9EV5 - chains B and D of the 4 polymer chains in the assembly; structure by X-ray diffraction, 1.86 A resolution.

# Chain B (and D)
Protein: Thiamine pyrophosphate-requiring enzymes [acetolactate synthase, pyruvate dehydrogenase (Cytochrome), glyoxylate carboligase, phosphonopyruvate decarboxylase]
Organism: Corynebacterium glutamicum
Notes: EC 1.2.5.1; chain D of this document is another copy of the same molecule, construct and numbering; everything in this record applies to it too
UniProt: Q8NMG5 (Q8NMG5_CORGL); numbering as in UniProt (aligned over 1-579)
Chain sequence (581 residues; numbered -1 to 579; the number before each row is that of its first residue; numbers below 1 keep their minus sign (Gly-1 is residue -1)):
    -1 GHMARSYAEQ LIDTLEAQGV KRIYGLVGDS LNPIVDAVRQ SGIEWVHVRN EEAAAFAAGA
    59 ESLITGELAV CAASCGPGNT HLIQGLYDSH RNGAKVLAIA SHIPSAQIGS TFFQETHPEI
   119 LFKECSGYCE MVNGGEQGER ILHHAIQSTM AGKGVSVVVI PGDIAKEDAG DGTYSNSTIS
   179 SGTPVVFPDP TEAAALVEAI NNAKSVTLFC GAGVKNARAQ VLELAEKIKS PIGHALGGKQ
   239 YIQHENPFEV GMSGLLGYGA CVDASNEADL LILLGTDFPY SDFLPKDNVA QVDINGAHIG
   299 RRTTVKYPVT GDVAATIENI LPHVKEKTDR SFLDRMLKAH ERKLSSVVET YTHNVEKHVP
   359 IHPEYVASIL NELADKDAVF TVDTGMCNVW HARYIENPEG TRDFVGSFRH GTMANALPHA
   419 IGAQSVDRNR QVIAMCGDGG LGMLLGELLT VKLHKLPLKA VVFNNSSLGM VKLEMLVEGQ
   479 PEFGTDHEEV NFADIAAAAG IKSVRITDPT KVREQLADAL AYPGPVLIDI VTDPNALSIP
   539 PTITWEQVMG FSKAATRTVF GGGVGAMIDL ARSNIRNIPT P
Unresolved in the structure: -1 to 1, 578-579
Differences from the reference sequence: expression tag (-1 to 0); variant Arg3 (His in Q8NMG5), Gly40 (Asp in Q8NMG5), Lys453 (Gln in Q8NMG5), Asp492 (Glu in Q8NMG5), Thr508 (Lys in Q8NMG5), Asp516 (Glu in Q8NMG5)
Bound ions: Mg2+: Asp436, Asn463, Ser465 (together with thiamine diphosphate)
Small-molecule neighbours:
  - FAD (flavin-adenine dinucleotide): Gly209, Ala210, Gly211, Ala233, Leu234, Gly235, Gly236, Met250, Ser251, Gly252, Leu253, Leu254, Gly255, Gly273, Thr274, Asp275, Phe276, Pro277, Tyr278, Val290, Asp291, Ile292, Asn293, His296, Gly309, Asp310, Val311, Thr382, Gly383, Asn386, Ser405, Phe406, Arg407, Gly409, Met468
  - thiamine diphosphate (TPP), molecule 1: Leu24, Val25, Gly26, Asp27, Glu49, Ser72, Pro75, Gly76, His79, Gln112
  - thiamine diphosphate (TPP), molecule 2: Gln82, Thr382, Gly383, Met384, Cys385, Gly409, Thr410, Met411, Gly435, Asp436, Gly437, Gly438, Met441, Asn463, Ser465, Leu466, Gly467, Met468, Val469
Reported in the primary citation:
  - binding site for thiamine diphosphate: Ser465 to Glu486

# How chain B and chain D interact
Residue-residue contacts - 87 pairs, chain B then chain D:
  Arg138(B) - Ser279(D)  hydrogen bond
  Arg138(B) - Arg299(D)  hydrogen bond (side chain-backbone)
  Arg138(B) - Arg300(D)
  His141(B) - Ile297(D)
  His141(B) - Gly298(D)  hydrogen bond (side chain-backbone)
  His141(B) - Arg299(D)
  His142(B) - Arg299(D)
  Gln145(B) - Gly294(D)  hydrogen bond (side chain-backbone)
  Gln145(B) - Ala295(D)
  Gln145(B) - Ile297(D)
  Ser146(B) - Ala295(D)
  Ala149(B) - Gly294(D)
  Ala149(B) - Ala295(D)
  Lys151(B) - Asn293(D)
  Thr171(B) - Lys284(D)  hydrogen bond
  Thr171(B) - Thr302(D)  hydrogen bond (backbone-side chain)
  Tyr172(B) - Ser279(D)  hydrogen bond
  Tyr172(B) - Gly298(D)
  Tyr172(B) - Arg299(D)
  Tyr172(B) - Arg300(D)  hydrogen bond (side chain-backbone)
  Tyr172(B) - Thr301(D)
  Asn174(B) - Thr302(D)
  Ser175(B) - Thr301(D)
  Ser175(B) - Thr302(D)
  Ser175(B) - Val303(D)  hydrogen bond (side chain-backbone)
  Thr176(B) - Val303(D)  hydrogen bond (backbone-backbone)
  Thr176(B) - Lys304(D)  hydrogen bond (side chain-backbone)
  Thr176(B) - Pro306(D)
  Ser178(B) - Glu190(D)  hydrogen bond
  Ser178(B) - Ile297(D)
  Ser178(B) - Pro306(D)
  Ser178(B) - Thr308(D)  hydrogen bond
  Ser179(B) - Glu190(D)
  Gly180(B) - Asp187(D)
  Gly180(B) - Glu190(D)  hydrogen bond (backbone-side chain)
  Thr181(B) - Asp187(D)  hydrogen bond (backbone-side chain)
  Pro182(B) - Val184(D)  hydrophobic
  Pro182(B) - Phe185(D)
  Pro182(B) - Thr308(D)
  Val183(B) - Val183(D)
  Val183(B) - Val184(D)
  Val183(B) - Phe185(D)  hydrogen bond (backbone-backbone)
  Val184(B) - Pro182(D)  hydrophobic
  Val184(B) - Val183(D)
  Phe185(B) - Pro182(D)
  Phe185(B) - Val183(D)  hydrogen bond (backbone-backbone)
  Phe185(B) - Phe185(D)  hydrophobic
  Asp187(B) - Gly180(D)
  Asp187(B) - Thr181(D)  hydrogen bond (side chain-backbone)
  Glu190(B) - Ser178(D)  hydrogen bond
  Glu190(B) - Ser179(D)
  Glu190(B) - Gly180(D)  hydrogen bond (side chain-backbone)
  Ser279(B) - Arg138(D)
  Ser279(B) - Tyr172(D)  hydrogen bond
  Lys284(B) - Asp169(D)  salt bridge
  Lys284(B) - Thr171(D)
  Asn293(B) - Lys151(D)
  Gly294(B) - Gln145(D)  hydrogen bond (backbone-side chain)
  Gly294(B) - Ala149(D)
  Ala295(B) - Gln145(D)
  Ala295(B) - Ser146(D)
  Ala295(B) - Ala149(D)
  Ile297(B) - His141(D)
  Ile297(B) - Gln145(D)
  Ile297(B) - Ser178(D)
  Gly298(B) - His141(D)  hydrogen bond (backbone-side chain)
  Gly298(B) - Tyr172(D)
  Arg299(B) - Arg138(D)  hydrogen bond (backbone-side chain)
  Arg299(B) - His141(D)
  Arg299(B) - His142(D)
  Arg299(B) - Tyr172(D)
  Arg300(B) - Arg138(D)
  Arg300(B) - Tyr172(D)  hydrogen bond (backbone-side chain)
  Thr301(B) - Tyr172(D)
  Thr301(B) - Ser175(D)
  Thr302(B) - Thr171(D)  hydrogen bond (side chain-backbone)
  Thr302(B) - Asn174(D)
  Thr302(B) - Ser175(D)
  Val303(B) - Ser175(D)  hydrogen bond (backbone-side chain)
  Val303(B) - Thr176(D)  hydrogen bond (backbone-backbone)
  Lys304(B) - Thr176(D)  hydrogen bond (backbone-side chain)
  Pro306(B) - Thr176(D)
  Pro306(B) - Ser178(D)
  Thr308(B) - Ser178(D)  hydrogen bond
  Thr308(B) - Pro182(D)
  Lys551(B) - Glu134(D)
  Lys551(B) - Asp169(D)  salt bridge
Also at the interface, not in a pair above, chain B (41 interface residues in all): Asp169, Ile177, Pro186
Also at the interface, not in a pair above, chain D (41 interface residues in all): Ile177, Pro186

# In short
The chain B/chain D interface involves 41 residues from each chain, with 30 hydrogen bonds and 2 salt bridges.
Among the polar pairs are Lys284(B)-Asp169(D), Lys551(B)-Asp169(D) and Arg138(B)-Ser279(D). Bound to chain B:
thiamine diphosphate and flavin-adenine dinucleotide. Asp436(B), Asn463(B) and Ser465(B) coordinate Mg2+. From
the paper: a binding site for thiamine diphosphate at Ser465(B).
Chain B and chain D are both Thiamine pyrophosphate-requiring enzymes [acetolactate synthase, pyruvate
dehydrogenase (Cytochrome), glyoxylate carboligase, phosphonopyruvate decarboxylase] (Corynebacterium
glutamicum); the structure, Corynebacterium glutamicum CS176 pyruvate:quinone oxidoreductase (PQO) in complex
with FAD and thiamine diphosphate-magnesium ion, was determined by X-ray diffraction, deposited together with
9EV3, 9EV4 and 9EV6.
